Entry 6WB3 (X-ray diffraction, 1.35 A resolution); this record covers chains A and B.

Chain A (and B):
Name: Septin-4
Notes: fragment: Coiled coil region; chain B of this document is another copy of the same molecule, construct and numbering; everything in this record applies to it too
UniProtKB: O43236 (SEPT4_HUMAN); numbering as in UniProt (aligned over 448-477)
Amino-acid sequence (32 residues; each row starts with the number of its first residue):
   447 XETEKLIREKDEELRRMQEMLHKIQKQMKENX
Differences from the reference sequence: acetylation (447); amidation (478)
Modified residues: ACE (acetyl group) at position 447; NH2 (amino group) at position 478

Chain A / chain B interface:
Pairs across the interface (30; chain A residue first):
  T449(A) - M474(B)
  E450(A) - M474(B)
  I453(A) - I470(B)  hydrophobic
  I453(A) - Q471(B)
  I453(A) - M474(B)  hydrophobic
  R454(A) - Q471(B)
  K456(A) - L467(B)
  D457(A) - Q464(B)  hydrogen bond
  D457(A) - L467(B)
  D457(A) - H468(B)  salt bridge
  L460(A) - L460(B)  hydrophobic
  L460(A) - M463(B)  hydrophobic
  L460(A) - Q464(B)
  L460(A) - L467(B)  hydrophobic
  R461(A) - Q464(B)
  M463(A) - L460(B)  hydrophobic
  Q464(A) - D457(B)
  Q464(A) - L460(B)
  Q464(A) - R461(B)
  Q464(A) - Q464(B)  hydrogen bond
  L467(A) - K456(B)
  L467(A) - D457(B)
  L467(A) - L460(B)  hydrophobic
  H468(A) - D457(B)  salt bridge
  I470(A) - I453(B)  hydrophobic
  Q471(A) - I453(B)
  Q471(A) - R454(B)
  Q471(A) - D457(B)
  M474(A) - E450(B)
  M474(A) - I453(B)  hydrophobic
Also at the interface, not in a pair above, chain B (15 interface residues in all): T449

Summary:
Chain A and chain B each contribute 15 residues to their interface; the contacts include 2 hydrogen bonds and
2 salt bridges. Among the polar pairs are D457(A)-H468(B), D457(A)-Q464(B) and Q464(A)-Q464(B).
Both chains are Septin-4. Entry 6WB3 (Crystal structure of coiled coil region of human septin 4) was
determined by X-ray diffraction, deposited together with 6WBE, 6WCU and 6WSM.
